PDB entry 5V8P | X-ray diffraction, 2.50 A resolution | chain A

[Chain A]
Protein: Botulinum neurotoxin type A
From: Clostridium botulinum
Notes: EC 3.4.24.69
UniProt: P10845 (BXA1_CLOBO); residue numbers follow UniProt; this construct covers 1-424
Chain sequence (444 residues; numbered -19 to 424; the number before each row is that of its first residue; numbers below 1 keep their minus sign (Met-19 is residue -19)):
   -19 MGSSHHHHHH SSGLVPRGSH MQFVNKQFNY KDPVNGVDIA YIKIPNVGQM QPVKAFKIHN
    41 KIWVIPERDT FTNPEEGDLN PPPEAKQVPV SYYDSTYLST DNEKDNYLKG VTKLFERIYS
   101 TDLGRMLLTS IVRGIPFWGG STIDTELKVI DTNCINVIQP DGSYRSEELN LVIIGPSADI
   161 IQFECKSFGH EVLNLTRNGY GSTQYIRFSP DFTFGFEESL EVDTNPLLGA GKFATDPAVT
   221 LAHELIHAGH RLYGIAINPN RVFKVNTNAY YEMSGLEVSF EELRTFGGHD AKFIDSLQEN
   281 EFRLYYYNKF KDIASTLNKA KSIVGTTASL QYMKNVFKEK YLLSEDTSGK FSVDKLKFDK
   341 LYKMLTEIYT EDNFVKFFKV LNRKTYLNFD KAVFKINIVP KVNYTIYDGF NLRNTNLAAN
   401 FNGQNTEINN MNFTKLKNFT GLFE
Not modelled in the structure: -19 to -10, 26-28, 63-69, 198-210, 244-256, 305-306, 417-424
Construct notes: initiating methionine (-19); expression tag (-18 to 0); engineered mutation Gln2 (Pro in P10845)
Metal / ion sites: Zn2+: His223, His227, Glu262 (together with 90G)
Ligand contacts: 90G (N-[3-(4-chlorophenyl)-1H-pyrazol-5-yl]-2-sulfanylacetamide): Val70, Ile161, Gln162, Phe163, Glu164, Phe194, His223, Glu224, His227, Glu262, Tyr366, Phe369, Asp370, Lys371
What the authors report for this chain:
  - binding site for 90G: Val70, Ile161 to Phe163, Phe194, Phe369, Val373

[Overview]
Ligands of chain A: compound 90G. The Zn2+ site is built by His223, His227 and Glu262. From the paper: a
binding site for 90G at Val70, Ile161 and Phe194 among others.
Chain A is Botulinum neurotoxin type A (Clostridium botulinum); the structure, Small Molecule Inhibitor
ABS-143 Bound to the Botulinum Neurotoxin Serotype A Light Chain, was determined by X-ray diffraction (same
publication as 5V8R and 5V8U).
